7YBP - chain A; structure by X-ray diffraction, 2.24 A resolution.

== Chain A ==
Protein: Fibroblast growth factor receptor 4
Organism: Homo sapiens
Notes: EC 2.7.10.1; fragment: kinase domain
Reference sequence: P22455 (FGFR4_HUMAN); residues 445-753 here = UniProt positions 445-753
Sequence (309 residues; row label = number of the first residue in the row):
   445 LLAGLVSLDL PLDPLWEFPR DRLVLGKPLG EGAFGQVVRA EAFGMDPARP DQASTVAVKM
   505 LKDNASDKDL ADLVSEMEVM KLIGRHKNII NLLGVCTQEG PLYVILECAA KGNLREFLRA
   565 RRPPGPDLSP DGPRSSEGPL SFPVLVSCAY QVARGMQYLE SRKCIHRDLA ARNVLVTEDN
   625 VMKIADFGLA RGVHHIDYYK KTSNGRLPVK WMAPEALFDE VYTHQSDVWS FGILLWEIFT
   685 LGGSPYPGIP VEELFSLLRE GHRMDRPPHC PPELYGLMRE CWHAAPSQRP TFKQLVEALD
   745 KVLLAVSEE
Unresolved in the structure: 445-452, 753
Glycans and other covalent adducts: compound IH7 linked to Cys552
Sequence notes: conflict Ala477 (Cys in P22455); engineered mutation Leu550 (Val in P22455), Glu664 (Arg in P22455)
Small-molecule neighbours: IH7 (N-[4-[(1R)-1-[3,5-bis(chloranyl)pyridin-4-yl]ethoxy]-5-cyano-pyridin-2-yl]-6-bromanyl-5-(hydroxymethyl)-1-(2-morpholin-4-ylethyl)pyrrolo[3,2-b]pyridine-3-carboxamide): Leu473, Gly474, Val481, Arg483, Thr499, Ala501, Ile534, Leu550, Glu551, Ala553, Ala554, Lys555, Gly556, Asn557, Glu560, Arg616, Asn617, Leu619, Ala629, Asp630
Curated features (UniProtKB/Swiss-Prot):
  - active site: Asp612 (Proton acceptor)
  - binding site (ATP): Leu473 to Gly476, Phe478 to Val481, Lys503
  - modified residue: Ser573 (Phosphoserine), Tyr642 (Phosphotyrosine), Tyr643 (Phosphotyrosine)
  - natural variant: Pro712 (P712T: In a lung adenocarcinoma sample)
  - mutagenesis: Lys503 (K503R: Loss of kinase activity)

== In short ==
Compound IH7 is covalently linked to Cys552. UniProt lists active-site residue Asp612, 9 ATP-binding residues
and one mutagenesis site.
Chain A is Fibroblast growth factor receptor 4 (Homo sapiens); the structure, Crystal structure of
FGFR4(V550L) kinase domain with 10z, was determined by X-ray diffraction (same publication as 7YBO, 7YBX, 7YC1
and 7YC3).
